Entry 8TCB (X-ray diffraction, 2.69 A resolution); this record covers chains C and B of the 4 polymer chains in the assembly.

# Chain C
Protein: M protein
Organism: Streptococcus pyogenes
Reference sequence: Q6TLP8 (Q6TLP8_STRPY); residues 42-141 here correspond to UniProt positions 23-122 (UniProt number = residue number - 19)
Chain sequence (104 residues; row label = number of the first residue in the row):
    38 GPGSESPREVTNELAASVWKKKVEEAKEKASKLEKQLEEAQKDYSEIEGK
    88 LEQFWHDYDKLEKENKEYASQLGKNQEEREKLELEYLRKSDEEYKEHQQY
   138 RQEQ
Disordered / not traced: 38-45, 126-141
Differences from the reference sequence: expression tag (38-41)
What the authors report for this chain:
  - mutagenesis - D80A: unchanged binding to C4b-binding protein alpha chain (chain B)
  - mutagenesis - Y81A, E85A, E89A, D96A: unchanged stability

# Chain B
Protein: C4b-binding protein alpha chain
Organism: Homo sapiens
Reference sequence: P04003 (C4BPA_HUMAN); residues 1-124 here correspond to UniProt positions 49-172 (UniProt number = residue number + 48)
Chain sequence (128 residues; numbered -3 to 124; the number before each row is that of its first residue; numbers below 1 keep their minus sign (Gly-3 is residue -3)):
    -3 GPGSNCGPPPTLSFAAPMDITLTETRFKTGTTLKYTCLPGYVRSHSTQTL
    47 TCNSDGEWVYNTFCIYKRCRHPGELRNGQVEIKTDLSFGSQIEFSCSEGF
    97 FLIGSTTSRCEVQDRGVGWSHPLPQCEI
Disordered / not traced: -3 to 0, 19-20, 69, 75, 91, 93-97, 123-124
Differences from the reference sequence: expression tag (-3 to 0)
Cystine bridges: Cys2-Cys48, Cys33-Cys60, Cys65-Cys106, Cys92-Cys122

# How chain C and chain B interact
Pairs across the interface (11; chain C residue first):
  Gln73(C) with Ile78(B), hydrogen bond (side chain-backbone); Lys79(B); Thr80(B), hydrogen bond (side chain-backbone)
  Asp80(C) with Arg64(B), salt bridge
  Ile84(C) with Ile61(B), hydrophobic
  Lys87(C) with Ser40(B), hydrogen bond (side chain-backbone); His41(B)
  Phe91(C) with Ser40(B); His41(B); Ser42(B)
  Asp94(C) with Ser42(B)

# Overview
Chain C and chain B form an interface of 6 and 8 residues respectively; the contacts include 3 hydrogen bonds
and 1 salt bridge. Polar contacts include Asp80(C)-Arg64(B), Gln73(C)-Ile78(B) and Gln73(C)-Thr80(B). From the
paper: Y81A, E85A and E89A of chain C, among others, leave stability unchanged; D80A of chain C leaves binding
to C4b-binding protein alpha chain (chain B) unchanged.
Chain C is M protein (Streptococcus pyogenes) and chain B is C4b-binding protein alpha chain (Homo sapiens);
the structure, Structure of human C4b-binding protein alpha chain CCP domains 1 and 2 in complex with the ...,
was determined by X-ray diffraction together with 8TGT from the same study.
